4IWR - chains B and C of the 4 polymer chains in the assembly; structure by X-ray diffraction, 2.40 A resolution.

# Chain B
Name: Regulatory protein
Organism: Enterobacter sp
UniProt: Q8GGH0 (Q8GGH0_9ENTR); residues 1-79 here = UniProt positions 1-79
Amino-acid sequence (82 residues; numbered -2 to 79; the number before each row is that of its first residue; numbers below 1 keep their minus sign (Gly-2 is residue -2)):
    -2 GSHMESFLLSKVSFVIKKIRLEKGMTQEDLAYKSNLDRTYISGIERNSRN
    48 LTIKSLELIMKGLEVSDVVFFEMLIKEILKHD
Unresolved in the structure: -2 to 1, 78-79
Sequence notes: expression tag (-2 to 0)

# Chain C
Molecule: 25-nt DNA strand
Sequence (25 nucleotides; each row starts with the number of its first residue):
     1 ATGTGACTTATAGTCCGTGTGATTA

# Interface between chain B and chain C
Residue-residue contacts (20; chain B residue first):
  Asn32(B) - DT14(C)  phosphate contact
  Leu33(B) - DG13(C)  phosphate contact
  Leu33(B) - DT14(C)  phosphate contact
  Asp34(B) - DT14(C)  hydrogen bond to the phosphate
  Asp34(B) - DC15(C)  base contact
  Arg35(B) - DC16(C)  base contact
  Arg35(B) - DG17(C)  hydrogen bond to the base
  Thr36(B) - DT14(C)  base contact
  Thr36(B) - DC15(C)  hydrogen bond to the base
  Thr36(B) - DC16(C)  base contact
  Tyr37(B) - DA12(C)  sugar contact
  Tyr37(B) - DG13(C)  hydrogen bond to the phosphate
  Tyr37(B) - DT14(C)  phosphate contact
  Arg46(B) - DA12(C)  salt bridge to the phosphate
  Arg46(B) - DG13(C)  base contact
  Asn47(B) - DA12(C)  hydrogen bond to the phosphate
  Leu48(B) - DG13(C)  phosphate contact
  Thr49(B) - DA12(C)  phosphate contact
  Thr49(B) - DG13(C)  hydrogen bond to the phosphate
  Ser52(B) - DG13(C)  hydrogen bond to the phosphate

# Overview
Chain B and chain C form an interface of 11 and 6 residues respectively; the contacts include 7 hydrogen bonds
and 1 salt bridge. Polar pairs include Arg35(B)-DG17(C), Thr36(B)-DC15(C) and Asp34(B)-DT14(C).
Chain B is Regulatory protein (Enterobacter sp) and chain C is a 25-nt DNA strand; the structure, C.Esp1396I
bound to a 25 base pair operator site, was determined by X-ray diffraction (same publication as 4I8T).
